PDB entry 6SU1 | X-ray diffraction, 3.00 A resolution | chains B and C of the 4 polymer chains in the assembly

# Chain B (and C)
Molecule: Pyruvate kinase
From: Trypanosoma congolense IL3000
Notes: EC 2.7.1.40; chain C of this document is another copy of the same molecule, construct and numbering; everything in this record applies to it too
UniProtKB: G0UYF4 (G0UYF4_TRYCI); numbering as in UniProt (aligned over 1-499)
Sequence (514 residues; each row starts with the number of its first residue):
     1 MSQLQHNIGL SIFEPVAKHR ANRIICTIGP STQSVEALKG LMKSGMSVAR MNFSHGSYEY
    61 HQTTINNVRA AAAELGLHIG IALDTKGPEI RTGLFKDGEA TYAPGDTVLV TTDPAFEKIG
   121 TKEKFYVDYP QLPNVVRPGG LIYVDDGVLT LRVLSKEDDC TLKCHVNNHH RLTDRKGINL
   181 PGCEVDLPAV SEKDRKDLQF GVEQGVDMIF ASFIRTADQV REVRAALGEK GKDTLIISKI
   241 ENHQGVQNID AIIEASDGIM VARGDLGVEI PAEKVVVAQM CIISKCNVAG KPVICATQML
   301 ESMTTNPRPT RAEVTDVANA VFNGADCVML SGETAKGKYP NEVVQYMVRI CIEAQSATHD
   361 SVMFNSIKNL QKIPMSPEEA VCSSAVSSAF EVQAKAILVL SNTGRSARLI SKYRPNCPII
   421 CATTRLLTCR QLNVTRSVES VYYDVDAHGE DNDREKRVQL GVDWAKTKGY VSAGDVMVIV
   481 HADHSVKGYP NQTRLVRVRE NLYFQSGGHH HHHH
Disordered / not traced: 106-115, 125-127, 168-177, 500-514 (chain C: 1, 501-514)
Sequence notes: expression tag (500-514)

# Interface between chain B and chain C
Contacting residue pairs - 57 pairs, chain B then chain C:
  K368(B) - E391(C)
  I373(B) - F390(C)
  I373(B) - E391(C)
  I373(B) - Q393(C)
  P374(B) - E391(C)
  P374(B) - V392(C)
  P374(B) - Q393(C)
  M375(B) - E391(C)  hydrogen bond (backbone-backbone)
  M375(B) - V392(C)
  S376(B) - V392(C)
  P377(B) - V392(C)  hydrophobic
  P377(B) - L495(C)
  P377(B) - R497(C)
  A380(B) - S388(C)
  A380(B) - E391(C)
  A380(B) - V392(C)  hydrophobic
  A380(B) - L495(C)  hydrophobic
  V381(B) - L495(C)  hydrophobic
  S383(B) - E391(C)  hydrogen bond
  S384(B) - S384(C)
  S384(B) - S388(C)  hydrogen bond
  S387(B) - S384(C)
  S388(B) - A380(C)
  S388(B) - S384(C)  hydrogen bond
  F390(B) - I373(C)
  E391(B) - K368(C)  salt bridge
  E391(B) - I373(C)
  E391(B) - P374(C)
  E391(B) - M375(C)  hydrogen bond (backbone-backbone)
  E391(B) - A380(C)
  E391(B) - S383(C)  hydrogen bond
  E391(B) - S384(C)  hydrogen bond
  V392(B) - P374(C)
  V392(B) - M375(C)
  V392(B) - S376(C)
  V392(B) - P377(C)
  V392(B) - A380(C)  hydrophobic
  Q393(B) - I373(C)
  Q393(B) - P374(C)
  D483(B) - R494(C)  salt bridge
  D483(B) - V496(C)
  Y489(B) - L495(C)  hydrogen bond (side chain-backbone)
  N491(B) - T493(C)
  N491(B) - R494(C)
  N491(B) - L495(C)  hydrogen bond (backbone-backbone)
  Q492(B) - Q492(C)
  Q492(B) - T493(C)
  Q492(B) - R494(C)
  T493(B) - N491(C)
  T493(B) - Q492(C)
  T493(B) - T493(C)  hydrogen bond (backbone-backbone)
  R494(B) - D483(C)  salt bridge
  R494(B) - N491(C)
  L495(B) - P377(C)  hydrophobic
  L495(B) - A380(C)  hydrophobic
  L495(B) - N491(C)  hydrogen bond (backbone-backbone)
  R497(B) - P377(C)
Interface residues without a listed pair, chain B (25 interface residues in all): V476
Interface residues without a listed pair, chain C (26 interface residues in all): V381, S387, V476, Y489

# Overview
25 residues of chain B face 26 of chain C across their interface, with 11 hydrogen bonds and 3 salt bridges.
Among the polar pairs are E391(B)-K368(C), D483(B)-R494(C) and S383(B)-E391(C).
Chain B and chain C are both Pyruvate kinase (Trypanosoma congolense IL3000); the structure, Trypanosoma
congolense pyruvate kinase in complex with citrate and glycerol, was determined by X-ray diffraction (same
publication as 6SU2).
